6DA1 - chains A and B of the 3 polymer chains in the assembly; structure by X-ray diffraction, 2.00 A resolution.

== Chain A (and B) ==
Molecule: Protein C-ets-1
Source organism: Mus musculus
Notes: chain B of this document is another copy of the same molecule, construct and numbering; everything in this record applies to it too
Reference sequence: P27577 (ETS1_MOUSE); numbering as in UniProt (aligned over 301-440)
Sequence (140 residues; numbered 301 to 440; the number before each row is that of its first residue):
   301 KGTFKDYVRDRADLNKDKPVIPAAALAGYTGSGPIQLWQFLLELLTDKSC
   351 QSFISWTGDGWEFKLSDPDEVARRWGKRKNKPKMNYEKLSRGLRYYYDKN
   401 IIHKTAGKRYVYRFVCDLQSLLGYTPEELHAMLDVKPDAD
Unresolved in the structure: 301, 439-440 (chain B: 439-440)
Swiss-Prot annotation at these positions:
  - DNA-binding region: I335 to V415 (ETS)
  - region: F304 to A312 (Helix HI-1), A323 to T330 (Helix HI-2), L418 to L422 (Helix H4), P426 to M432 (Helix H5)
  - modified residue: K305 (N6-acetyllysine)
  - mutagenesis: L429 (L429A: Reduced autoinhibition)

== Interface between chain A and chain B ==
Pairs across the interface (51; chain A residue first):
  G302(A) with Y329(B), hydrogen bond (backbone-side chain)
  T303(A) with Y329(B); S420(B); L421(B)
  F304(A) with I321(B), hydrophobic; A325(B); L326(B); Y329(B); L421(B), hydrogen bond (backbone-backbone); L422(B)
  K305(A) with L422(B), hydrogen bond (backbone-backbone); G423(B), hydrogen bond (side chain-backbone); Y424(B); E428(B), salt bridge
  Y307(A) with A325(B); G328(B); Y329(B), hydrophobic
  I321(A) with F304(B), hydrophobic
  A325(A) with F304(B); Y307(B)
  L326(A) with F304(B)
  G328(A) with Y307(B)
  Y329(A) with K301(B), hydrogen bond (backbone-side chain); G302(B), hydrogen bond (side chain-backbone); T303(B); F304(B), hydrogen bond (side chain-backbone); Y307(B), hydrophobic
  S332(A) with N380(B)
  G333(A) with K377(B); R378(B), hydrogen bond (backbone-side chain); N380(B)
  P334(A) with R378(B); K379(B); N380(B)
  K377(A) with G333(B)
  R378(A) with G333(B); P334(B)
  N380(A) with G331(B); S332(B), hydrogen bond (side chain-backbone); G333(B); P334(B)
  S420(A) with T303(B)
  L421(A) with T303(B); F304(B), hydrogen bond (backbone-backbone)
  L422(A) with T303(B); F304(B); K305(B), hydrogen bond (backbone-backbone)
  G423(A) with T303(B); K305(B), hydrogen bond (backbone-side chain)
  Y424(A) with K305(B)
  E428(A) with K305(B), salt bridge
Interface residues without a listed pair, chain A (26 interface residues in all): V320, P322, A324, K379
Interface residues without a listed pair, chain B (27 interface residues in all): P322, A324

== In short ==
26 residues of chain A and 27 residues of chain B are in contact; the contacts include 12 hydrogen bonds and 2
salt bridges. Polar contacts include K305(A)-E428(B), G302(A)-Y329(B) and K305(A)-G423(B). From UniProt: a
DNA-binding region and one mutagenesis site on chain A.
Both chains are Protein C-ets-1 (Mus musculus). Entry 6DA1 (ETS1 in complex with synthetic SRR mimic) was
determined by X-ray diffraction, deposited together with 6DAT.
